1P2E - chain A; structure by X-ray diffraction, 2.20 A resolution.

Chain A:
Name: flavocytochrome c3
Source organism: Shewanella frigidimarina
Notes: EC 1.3.99.1; fragment: flavocytochrome c3 fumarate reductase
UniProtKB: Q02469 (FRDA_SHEFR); residues 1-571 here correspond to UniProt positions 26-596 (UniProt number = residue number + 25)
Amino-acid sequence (571 residues; numbered 1 to 571; the number before each row is that of its first residue):
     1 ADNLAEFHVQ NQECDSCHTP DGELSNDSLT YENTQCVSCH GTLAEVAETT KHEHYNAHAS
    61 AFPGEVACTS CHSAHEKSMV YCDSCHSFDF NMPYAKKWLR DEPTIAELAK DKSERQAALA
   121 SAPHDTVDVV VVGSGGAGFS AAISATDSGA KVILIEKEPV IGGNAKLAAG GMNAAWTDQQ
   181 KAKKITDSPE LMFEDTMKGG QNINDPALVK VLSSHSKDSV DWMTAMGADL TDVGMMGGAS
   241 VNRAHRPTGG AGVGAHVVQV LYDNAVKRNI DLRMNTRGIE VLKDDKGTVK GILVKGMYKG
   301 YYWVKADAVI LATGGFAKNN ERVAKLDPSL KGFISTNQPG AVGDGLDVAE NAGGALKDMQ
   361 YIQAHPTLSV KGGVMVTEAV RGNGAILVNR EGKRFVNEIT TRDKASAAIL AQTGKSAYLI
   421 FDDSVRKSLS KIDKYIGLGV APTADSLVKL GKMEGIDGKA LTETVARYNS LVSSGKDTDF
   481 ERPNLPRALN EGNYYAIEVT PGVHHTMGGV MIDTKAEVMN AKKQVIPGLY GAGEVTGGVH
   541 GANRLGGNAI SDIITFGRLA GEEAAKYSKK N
Unresolved in the structure: 569-571
Differences from the reference sequence: engineered mutation A61 (His86 in Q02469)
Metal / ion sites: heme Fe (4 sites), coordinated by H8, H18, H40, H58, H72, H75, H86; Na+: T506, G508, E534, T536
Residues lining bound ligands:
  - FAD (flavin-adenine dinucleotide): V132, G133, S134, G135, G136, A137, G138, I155, E156, K157, E158, G162, G163, N164, A165, L167, A168, A169, G170, G171, V253, T276, R277, G278, A312, T313, G314, T336, N337, Q338, D344, G345, M375, H504, H505, A532, G533, E534, R544, G547, N548, A549, I550, I553
  - fumaric acid (FUM): A169, G170, M236, H365, M375, V376, T377, E378, R402, H504, R544, L545, G546, G547, N548
  - heme (HEM), molecule 1: L4, A5, H8, V9, C14, S16, C17, H18, L24, L29, E32, T69, S73, A74, H75, E76, Y298
  - heme (HEM), molecule 2: L4, F7, H8, Q12, S16, C17, Q35, C36, C39, H40, C68, H72, P93, Y94
  - heme (HEM), molecule 3: C36, V37, H40, G41, T42, L43, V46, T49, T50, H52, A57, H58, V66, A67, C68, S70, C71, H72, V80, C82, F90, N91, M92, P93
  - heme (HEM), molecule 4: H54, Y55, N56, A57, A59, S60, F62, Y81, C82, S84, C85, H86, F88, L167, N337, Q338, P339, V374, K431, K434, Y435, G437, L438

In short:
Ligands of chain A: 4 copies of heme, flavin-adenine dinucleotide and fumaric acid. H8 and H40 coordinate a
heme Fe ion.
Chain A is flavocytochrome c3 (Shewanella frigidimarina); the structure, H61A mutant of flavocytochrome c3,
was determined by X-ray diffraction, deposited together with 1P2H.
